PDB entry 8VCJ | electron microscopy, 3.32 A resolution | chains X and I of the 11 polymer chains in the assembly

[Chain X]
Name: Transposon Tn7 transposition protein TnsD
Organism: Escherichia coli
Reference sequence: P13991 (TNSD_ECOLX); residues 1-318 here = UniProt positions 1-318
Amino-acid sequence (318 residues; numbered 1 to 318; the number before each row is that of its first residue):
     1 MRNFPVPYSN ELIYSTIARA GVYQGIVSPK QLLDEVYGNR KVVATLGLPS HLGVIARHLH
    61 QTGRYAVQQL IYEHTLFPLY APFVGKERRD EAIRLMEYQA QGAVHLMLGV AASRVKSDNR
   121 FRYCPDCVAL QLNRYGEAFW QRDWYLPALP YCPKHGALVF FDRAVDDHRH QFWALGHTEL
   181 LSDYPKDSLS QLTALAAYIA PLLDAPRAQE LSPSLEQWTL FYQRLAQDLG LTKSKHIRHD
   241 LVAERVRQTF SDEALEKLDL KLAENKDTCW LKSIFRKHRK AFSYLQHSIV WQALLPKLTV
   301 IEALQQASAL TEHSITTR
Not modelled in the structure: 311-318
Bound ions: Zn2+: Cys-124, Cys-127, Cys-152, His-155
UniProt features mapped onto this chain:
  - DNA-binding region: Tyr-222 to Leu-241 (H-T-H motif)

[Chain I]
Molecule: 50-nt DNA strand
Sequence (50 nucleotides; numbered 1 to 50; the number before each row is that of its first residue):
     1 CGTCTGCCCG CTATGAGCGT TGCATTTATC AGGGTTCTGG TCCACAGTAT

[How chain X and chain I interact]
Pairs across the interface (4):
  Lys-30(X) / DT27(I)  salt bridge to the phosphate
  Arg-40(X) / DT27(I)  salt bridge to the phosphate
  Arg-114(X) / DG39(I)  salt bridge to the phosphate
  Lys-235(X) / DG47(I)  sugar contact
Interface residues without a listed pair, chain X (6 interface residues in all): Lys-41, Lys-280
Interface residues without a listed pair, chain I (4 interface residues in all): DT38

[In short]
6 residues of chain X and 4 residues of chain I are in contact, with 3 salt bridges. Among the polar pairs are
Lys-30(X)/DT27(I), Arg-40(X)/DT27(I) and Arg-114(X)/DG39(I). The Zn2+ site is built by Cys-124(X), Cys-127(X),
Cys-152(X) and His-155(X).
Here chain X is Transposon Tn7 transposition protein TnsD (Escherichia coli) and chain I is a 50-nt DNA
strand. Entry 8VCJ (CryoEM structure of the TnsC(1-503)-TnsD(1-318)-DNA complex in a 7:2:1 stoichiometry from
E. coli Tn7 bound to ...) was determined by electron microscopy, deposited together with 8GLU, 8GLW, 8GLX and
8VCT.
